Entry 6I5V (X-ray diffraction, 2.01 A resolution); this record covers chain A.

== Chain A ==
Protein: Solute Binding Protein, BlMnBP1 in complex with mannotrisoe
Organism: Bifidobacterium animalis subsp. lactis
Sequence (426 residues; row label = number of the first residue in the row):
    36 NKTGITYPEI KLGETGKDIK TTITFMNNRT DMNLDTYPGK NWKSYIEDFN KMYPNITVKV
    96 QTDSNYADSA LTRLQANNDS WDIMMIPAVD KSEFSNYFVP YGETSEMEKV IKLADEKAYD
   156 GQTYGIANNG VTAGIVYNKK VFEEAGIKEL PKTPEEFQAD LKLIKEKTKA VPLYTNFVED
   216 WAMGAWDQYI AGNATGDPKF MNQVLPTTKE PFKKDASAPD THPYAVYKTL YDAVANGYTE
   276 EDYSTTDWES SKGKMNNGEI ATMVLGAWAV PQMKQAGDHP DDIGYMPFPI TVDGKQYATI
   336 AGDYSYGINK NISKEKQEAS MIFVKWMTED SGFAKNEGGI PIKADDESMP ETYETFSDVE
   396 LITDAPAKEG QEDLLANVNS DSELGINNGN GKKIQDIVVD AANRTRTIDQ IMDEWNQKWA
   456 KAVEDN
Disordered / not traced: 381-385
Ion coordination: Zn2+ site 1 near D103 (its only coordinating residue here); Zn2+ site 2 near D215 (its only coordinating residue here); Zn2+ site 3: D250, S252; Zn2+ site 4 near D328 (its only coordinating residue here); Zn2+ site 5: E404, E407, E449; Zn2+ site 6 near D435 (its only coordinating residue here); Zn2+ site 7 near E459 (its only coordinating residue here); Zn2+ site 8 near N461 (its only coordinating residue here)
What the authors report for this chain:
  - binding site for beta-D-mannopyranose: N63, S99, W216, Q223, W283, E284, K287, W303, Q307, G337, D338, Y339
  - specificity-determining residues: N63, W216
  - mutagenesis - N63G (157 fold): decreased binding to mannotriose
  - mutagenesis - N63G (63-fold): decreased binding to mannobiose
  - conformationally variable residues (order/disorder transition): D380 to Y388

== In short ==
The Zn2+ site 3 is built by D250 and S252. E404, E407 and E449 coordinate Zn2+ site 5. The paper reports a
binding site for beta-D-mannopyranose at N63, S99 and W216 among others; N63G reduces binding to mannotriose.
Chain A is Solute Binding Protein, BlMnBP1 in complex with mannotrisoe (Bifidobacterium animalis subsp.
lactis); the structure, BlMnBP1 binding protein of an ABC transporter from Bifidobacterium animalis subsp.
lactis ATCC27673 in complex with ..., was determined by X-ray diffraction (same publication as 6I5R, 6I5W and
6FUV).
